Entry 9DSX (X-ray diffraction, 2.05 A resolution); this record covers chains C and D of the 6 polymer chains in the assembly.

[Chain C]
Molecule: tRNA(Phe)
Sequence (77 nucleotides; row label = number of the first residue in the row):
     1 GGCCAGGUAG CUCAGUCGGU AUGAGCGUCC GCCUGAAAAG CGGAAGGUCG GCGGUUCGAU
    61 CCCGCCCCUG GCCACCA
Not modelled in the structure: 74-77
Metal / ion sites: Mg2+ near G42 (its only coordinating residue here)

[Chain D]
Name: Phenylalanine--tRNA ligase alpha subunit
From: Mycobacterium tuberculosis H37Rv
Notes: EC 6.1.1.20
Reference sequence: P9WFU3 (SYFA_MYCTU); numbering as in UniProt (aligned over 1-341)
Amino-acid sequence (342 residues; row label = number of the first residue in the row; numbering starts at 0):
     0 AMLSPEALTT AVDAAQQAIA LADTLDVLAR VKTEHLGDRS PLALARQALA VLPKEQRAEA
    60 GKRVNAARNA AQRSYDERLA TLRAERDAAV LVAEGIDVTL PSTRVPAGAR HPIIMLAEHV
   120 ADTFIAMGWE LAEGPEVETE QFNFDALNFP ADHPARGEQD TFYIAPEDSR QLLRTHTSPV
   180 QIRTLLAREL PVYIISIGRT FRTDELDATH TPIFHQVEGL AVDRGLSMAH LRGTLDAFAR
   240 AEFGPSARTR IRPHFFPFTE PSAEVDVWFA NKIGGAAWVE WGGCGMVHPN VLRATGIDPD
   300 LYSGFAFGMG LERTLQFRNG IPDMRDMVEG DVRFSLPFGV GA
Not modelled in the structure: 273-275
Sequence notes: expression tag (0)
Metal / ion sites: Mg2+: Glu259 (shared with 1 residue of chain E)
Residues lining bound ligands: A1BCB (ethyl (2R)-2-(3-oxo-2,3-dihydro-4H-1,4-benzoxazin-4-yl)propanoate): His175, Ser177, Phe213, Gln215, Glu217, Phe255, Phe257, Thr258, Gly281, Gly282, Cys283, Ala305, Phe306, Gly307, Met308, Gly309
Swiss-Prot annotation at these positions:
  - binding site (Mg(2+)): Glu259
From the paper describing this entry:
  - binding site for tRNA(Phe): Gln46
  - binding site for A1BCB: Ser177, Arg201, Gln215, Phe255, Phe257, Gly282
  - binding site for A1BCB: Phe213 (from molecular simulation)

[How chain C and chain D interact]
Contacting residue pairs - 17 pairs, chain C then chain D:
  G19(C) - Arg45(D)  hydrogen bond to the sugar
  G19(C) - Gln46(D)  hydrogen bond to the sugar
  G19(C) - Leu48(D)  base contact
  G19(C) - Ala49(D)  hydrogen bond to the sugar
  G19(C) - Arg56(D)  base contact
  G19(C) - Gly60(D)  base contact
  U20(C) - Ala42(D)  phosphate contact
  U20(C) - Arg45(D)  salt bridge to the phosphate
  U20(C) - Gln46(D)  hydrogen bond to the sugar
  A45(C) - Arg38(D)  phosphate contact
  G46(C) - Thr32(D)  hydrogen bond to the phosphate
  C57(C) - Arg56(D)  base contact
  C57(C) - Ala57(D)  base contact
  C57(C) - Gly60(D)  base contact
  C57(C) - Lys61(D)  sugar contact
  C57(C) - Asn64(D)  hydrogen bond to the sugar
  G58(C) - Asn64(D)  hydrogen bond to the sugar

[In short]
6 residues of chain C face 12 of chain D across their interface, with 7 hydrogen bonds and 1 salt bridge.
Polar pairs include G19(C)-Arg45(D), G19(C)-Gln46(D) and G19(C)-Ala49(D). Ligands of chain D: compound A1BCB.
From the paper: a binding site for A1BCB at Ser177(D), Arg201(D) and Gln215(D) among others; a binding site
for tRNA(Phe) at Gln46(D).
Chain C is tRNA(Phe) and chain D is Phenylalanine--tRNA ligase alpha subunit (Mycobacterium tuberculosis
H37Rv); the structure, Crystal structure of the complex of M. tuberculosis PheRS with cognate precursor tRNA
and fragment DDD00107555, was determined by X-ray diffraction, deposited together with 9DRT, 9DTF, 9DRS and
9DRV.
